PDB entry 7VP2 | X-ray diffraction, 1.92 A resolution | chains A and D of the 4 polymer chains in the assembly

Chain A:
Protein: Transcription factor TCP10
Source organism: Arabidopsis thaliana
UniProtKB: O82277 (TCP10_ARATH); residue numbers follow UniProt; this construct covers 1-87
Sequence (107 residues; each row starts with the number of its first residue; numbers below 1 keep their minus sign (Met-19 is residue -19)):
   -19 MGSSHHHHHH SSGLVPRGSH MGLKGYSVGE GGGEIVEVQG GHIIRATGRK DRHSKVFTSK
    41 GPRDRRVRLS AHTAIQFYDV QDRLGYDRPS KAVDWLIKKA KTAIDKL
Disordered / not traced: -19 to 2, 10-11
Construct notes: initiating methionine (-19); expression tag (-18 to 0)
Reported in the primary citation:
  - self-association interface (contacts with another copy of this molecule): Arg46 to Arg48
  - binding site for the 14-nt DNA strand: Asp31, Arg32, His33, Ser34, Arg45, Arg46, Arg48
  - binding site for the 14-nt DNA strand (chain D): Asp31 to His33, Ser34, Arg45, Arg46 to Arg48
  - specificity-determining residues: Asp44, Arg46
  - contacts within the chain: Asp31-His33 (hydrogen bond)
  - mutagenesis - D31A/R32A/H33A, D31A/R32A/H33A/R46A/R48A, R46A/R48A: decreased binding to the 14-nt DNA strand

Chain D:
Molecule: 14-nt DNA strand
Sequence (14 nucleotides; numbered 1 to 14; the number before each row is that of its first residue):
     1 TAGTGGGGAC CACA

Interface between chain A and chain D:
Residue-residue contacts - 17 pairs, chain A then chain D:
  Arg25(A) - DG3(D)  salt bridge to the phosphate
  Arg32(A) - DA2(D)  hydrogen bond to the base
  Arg32(A) - DG3(D)  hydrogen bond to the base
  Arg32(A) - DT4(D)  base contact
  His33(A) - DT4(D)  phosphate contact
  His33(A) - DG5(D)  hydrogen bond to the base
  His33(A) - DG6(D)  base contact
  Ser34(A) - DT4(D)  hydrogen bond to the phosphate
  Arg45(A) - DT4(D)  salt bridge to the phosphate
  Arg45(A) - DG5(D)  salt bridge to the phosphate
  Arg46(A) - DG6(D)  base contact
  Arg46(A) - DG7(D)  hydrogen bond to the base
  Arg46(A) - DG8(D)  base contact
  Arg48(A) - DA9(D)  base contact
  Arg68(A) - DG5(D)  phosphate contact
  Arg68(A) - DG6(D)  phosphate contact
  Pro69(A) - DG6(D)  phosphate contact
Also at the interface, not in a pair above, chain A (10 interface residues in all): Asp67

Summary:
10 residues of chain A and 8 residues of chain D are in contact, with 5 hydrogen bonds and 3 salt bridges.
Polar contacts include Arg32(A)-DA2(D), Arg32(A)-DG3(D) and His33(A)-DG5(D). From the paper: a binding site
for the 14-nt DNA strand at Asp31(A), Arg32(A) and His33(A) among others; D31A/R32A/H33A,
D31A/R32A/H33A/R46A/R48A and R46A/R48A of chain A reduce binding to the 14-nt DNA strand.
Chain A is Transcription factor TCP10 (Arabidopsis thaliana) and chain D is a 14-nt DNA strand; the structure,
Structure of a transcription factor and DNA complex, was determined by X-ray diffraction, deposited together
with 7VP1, 7VP4, 7VP5 and 7VP7.
